PDB entry 9F0H | electron microscopy, 1.80 A resolution | chains 4 and Z of the 11 polymer chains in the assembly

# Chain 4
Name: Carboxysome shell vertex protein CsoS4A
Organism: Halothiobacillus neapolitanus
UniProtKB: O85043 (CSS4A_HALNC); residue numbers follow UniProt; this construct covers 1-83
Amino-acid sequence (83 residues; each row starts with the number of its first residue):
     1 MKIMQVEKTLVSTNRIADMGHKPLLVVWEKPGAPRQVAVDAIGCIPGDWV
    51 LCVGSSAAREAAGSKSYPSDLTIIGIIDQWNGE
Disordered / not traced: 82-83

# Chain Z
Name: Carboxysome assembly protein CsoS2B
Organism: Halothiobacillus neapolitanus
UniProtKB: O85041 (CSOS2_HALNC); numbering as in UniProt (aligned over 592-869)
Amino-acid sequence (279 residues; each row starts with the number of its first residue):
   591 MPFCTSTPEPEAQSTEQSLTCEGQIISGTSVDASDLVTGNEIGEQQLISG
   641 DAYVGAQQTGCLPTSPRFNQTGNVQSMGFKNTNQPEQNFAPGEVMPTDFS
   691 IQTPARSAQNRITGNDIAPSGRITGPGMLATGLITGTPEFRHAARELVGS
   741 PQPMAMAMANRNKAAQAPVVQPEVVATQEKPELVCAPRSDQMDRVSGEGK
   791 ERCHITGDDWSVNKHITGTAGQWASGRNPSMRGNARVVETSAFANRNVPK
   841 PEKPGSKITGSSGNDTQGSLITYSGGARG
Disordered / not traced: 591-772, 825-828
Sequence notes: initiating methionine (591)
Disulfide bonds: Cys775-Cys793

# How chain 4 and chain Z interact
Contacting residue pairs - 12 pairs, chain 4 then chain Z:
  Thr13(4) with Ser852(Z); Gly853(Z)
  Asn14(4) with Ser851(Z), hydrogen bond (backbone-side chain); Ser852(Z)
  Arg15(4) with Ser852(Z); Gly853(Z), hydrogen bond (backbone-backbone)
  Ala17(4) with Asn854(Z); Asp855(Z)
  Gly20(4) with Asp855(Z)
  His21(4) with Asp855(Z), salt bridge; Ser859(Z); Ile861(Z)
Also at the interface, not in a pair above, chain 4 (7 interface residues in all): Ile16
Also at the interface, not in a pair above, chain Z (8 interface residues in all): Gly858

# Overview
7 residues of chain 4 face 8 of chain Z across their interface; the contacts include 2 hydrogen bonds and 1
salt bridge. Polar pairs include His21(4)-Asp855(Z), Asn14(4)-Ser851(Z) and Arg15(4)-Gly853(Z).
Here chain 4 is Carboxysome shell vertex protein CsoS4A and chain Z is Carboxysome assembly protein CsoS2B,
both from Halothiobacillus neapolitanus. Entry 9F0H (cryo-EM structure of carboxysomal mini-shell icosahedral
assembly from co-expression of CsoS1C, CsoS4A, and CsoS2-C (T = ...) was determined by electron microscopy,
deposited together with 8YVE, 8YVF and 8YVI.
